Entry 1KJF (X-ray diffraction, 2.00 A resolution); this record covers chains A and B of the 3 polymer chains in the assembly.

[Chain A (and B)]
Protein: Pol polyprotein
Organism: Human immunodeficiency virus 1
Notes: EC 3.4.23.16; fragment: hiv-1 protease, residues 57-155; chain B of this document is another copy of the same molecule, construct and numbering; everything in this record applies to it too
UniProtKB: P03369 (POL_HV1A2); residues 1-99 here correspond to UniProt positions 57-155 (UniProt number = residue number + 56)
Sequence (99 residues; numbered 1 to 99; the number before each row is that of its first residue):
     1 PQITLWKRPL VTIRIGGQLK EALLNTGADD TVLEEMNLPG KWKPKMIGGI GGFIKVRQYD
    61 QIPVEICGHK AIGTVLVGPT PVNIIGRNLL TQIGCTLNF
Sequence notes: engineered mutation Lys7 (Gln63 in P03369), Asn25 (Asp81 in P03369)

[How chain A and chain B interact]
Pairs across the interface (100; chain A residue first):
  Pro1(A) - Leu97(B)
  Pro1(A) - Asn98(B)
  Pro1(A) - Phe99(B)  hydrogen bond (backbone-backbone)
  Gln2(A) - Thr96(B)
  Gln2(A) - Leu97(B)
  Gln2(A) - Asn98(B)  hydrogen bond
  Ile3(A) - Thr96(B)
  Ile3(A) - Leu97(B)  hydrogen bond (backbone-backbone)
  Ile3(A) - Phe99(B)  hydrophobic
  Leu5(A) - Thr26(B)
  Leu5(A) - Arg87(B)  hydrogen bond (backbone-side chain)
  Leu5(A) - Leu90(B)  hydrophobic
  Leu5(A) - Thr91(B)
  Leu5(A) - Cys95(B)
  Trp6(A) - Arg87(B)  hydrogen bond (backbone-side chain)
  Trp6(A) - Thr91(B)
  Lys7(A) - Arg87(B)
  Arg8(A) - Asp29(B)  salt bridge
  Arg8(A) - Arg87(B)
  Pro9(A) - Thr26(B)
  Pro9(A) - Arg87(B)
  Pro9(A) - Leu97(B)  hydrophobic
  Leu23(A) - Gly27(B)
  Leu24(A) - Thr26(B)  hydrogen bond (backbone-side chain)
  Leu24(A) - Leu97(B)  hydrophobic
  Asn25(A) - Asn25(B)  hydrogen bond
  Asn25(A) - Thr26(B)
  Asn25(A) - Gly27(B)
  Thr26(A) - Leu5(B)
  Thr26(A) - Pro9(B)
  Thr26(A) - Leu24(B)  hydrogen bond (side chain-backbone)
  Thr26(A) - Asn25(B)
  Thr26(A) - Thr26(B)  hydrogen bond (backbone-side chain)
  Thr26(A) - Leu97(B)
  Gly27(A) - Leu23(B)
  Gly27(A) - Asn25(B)
  Asp29(A) - Arg8(B)  salt bridge
  Gly48(A) - Ile50(B)
  Gly49(A) - Ile50(B)
  Gly49(A) - Pro81(B)
  Ile50(A) - Gly49(B)
  Ile50(A) - Ile50(B)
  Ile50(A) - Gly51(B)  hydrogen bond (backbone-backbone)
  Ile50(A) - Gly52(B)
  Ile50(A) - Ile54(B)  hydrophobic
  Ile50(A) - Thr80(B)
  Ile50(A) - Pro81(B)
  Ile50(A) - Ile84(B)  hydrophobic
  Gly51(A) - Ile50(B)  hydrogen bond (backbone-backbone)
  Gly51(A) - Gly51(B)
  Gly51(A) - Gly52(B)
  Gly51(A) - Ile54(B)
  Gly52(A) - Ile50(B)
  Gly52(A) - Gly51(B)  hydrogen bond (backbone-backbone)
  Ile54(A) - Ile50(B)
  Ile54(A) - Gly51(B)
  His69(A) - Phe99(B)
  Thr80(A) - Ile50(B)
  Pro81(A) - Ile50(B)
  Arg87(A) - Leu5(B)  hydrogen bond (side chain-backbone)
  Arg87(A) - Trp6(B)  hydrogen bond (side chain-backbone)
  Arg87(A) - Lys7(B)
  Arg87(A) - Arg8(B)
  Arg87(A) - Pro9(B)
  Leu90(A) - Leu5(B)  hydrophobic
  Thr91(A) - Leu5(B)
  Thr91(A) - Trp6(B)
  Ile93(A) - Phe99(B)
  Gly94(A) - Asn98(B)
  Gly94(A) - Phe99(B)
  Cys95(A) - Leu5(B)
  Cys95(A) - Leu97(B)  hydrophobic
  Cys95(A) - Asn98(B)
  Cys95(A) - Phe99(B)  hydrophobic
  Thr96(A) - Gln2(B)  hydrogen bond
  Thr96(A) - Ile3(B)
  Thr96(A) - Thr96(B)
  Thr96(A) - Leu97(B)
  Thr96(A) - Asn98(B)  hydrogen bond (backbone-backbone)
  Leu97(A) - Pro1(B)
  Leu97(A) - Gln2(B)
  Leu97(A) - Ile3(B)  hydrogen bond (backbone-backbone)
  Leu97(A) - Pro9(B)  hydrophobic
  Leu97(A) - Leu24(B)  hydrophobic
  Leu97(A) - Thr26(B)
  Leu97(A) - Cys95(B)  hydrophobic
  Leu97(A) - Thr96(B)
  Leu97(A) - Leu97(B)  hydrophobic
  Asn98(A) - Pro1(B)
  Asn98(A) - Gln2(B)
  Asn98(A) - Gly94(B)
  Asn98(A) - Cys95(B)
  Asn98(A) - Thr96(B)  hydrogen bond (backbone-backbone)
  Asn98(A) - Asn98(B)  hydrogen bond
  Phe99(A) - Pro1(B)  hydrogen bond (backbone-backbone)
  Phe99(A) - Ile3(B)  hydrophobic
  Phe99(A) - Leu24(B)  hydrophobic
  Phe99(A) - His69(B)  hydrogen bond (backbone-side chain)
  Phe99(A) - Ile93(B)
  Phe99(A) - Cys95(B)  hydrophobic
Also at the interface, not in a pair above, chain A (36 interface residues in all): Thr4, Phe53, Cys67
Also at the interface, not in a pair above, chain B (39 interface residues in all): Thr4, Ile47, Phe53, Ile66, Cys67, Pro79

[Summary]
36 residues of chain A face 39 of chain B across their interface, with 21 hydrogen bonds and 2 salt bridges.
Among the polar pairs are Arg8(A)-Asp29(B), Gln2(A)-Asn98(B) and Leu5(A)-Arg87(B).
Both chains are Pol polyprotein (Human immunodeficiency virus 1). Entry 1KJF (Substrate shape determines
specificity of recognition recognition for HIV-1 protease: analysis of crystal structures of six ...) was
determined by X-ray diffraction together with 1KJ4, 1KJ7, 1KJG and 1KJH from the same study.
